PDB entry 6UVM | X-ray diffraction, 1.51 A resolution | chain A

# Chain A
Protein: Bromodomain-containing protein 4
Organism: Homo sapiens
Reference sequence: O60885 (BRD4_HUMAN), isoform O60885-3; numbering as in UniProt (aligned over 44-168)
Chain sequence (127 residues; numbered 42 to 168; the number before each row is that of its first residue):
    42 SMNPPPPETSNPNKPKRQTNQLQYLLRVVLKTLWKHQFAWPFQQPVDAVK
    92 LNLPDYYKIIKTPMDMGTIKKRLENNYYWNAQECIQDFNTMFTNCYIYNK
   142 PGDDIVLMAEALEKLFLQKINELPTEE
Sequence notes: expression tag (42-43)
Swiss-Prot annotation at these positions:
  - site: Asn140 (Acetylated histone binding)
  - cross-link: Lys99 (Glycyl lysine isopeptide (Lys-Gly) (interchain with G-Cter in SUMO2))
  - natural variant: Asp145 (D145G: Found in a patient with a neurodevelopmental syndrome; uncertain significance)
  - mutagenesis: Asn140 (N140A: Abolishes binding to acetylated histones)
Small-molecule neighbours: QJA (1-[(7S)-7-(thiophen-2-yl)-6,7-dihydro-1,4-thiazepin-4(5H)-yl]ethan-1-one): Trp81, Pro82, Phe83, Val87, Leu92, Leu94, Tyr97, Cys136, Tyr139, Asn140, Ile146, Met149
From the paper describing this entry:
  - binding site for QJA: Tyr97, Asn140

# Overview
Bound to chain A: compound QJA. From UniProt: one mutagenesis site. From the paper: a binding site for QJA at
Tyr97 and Asn140.
Chain A is Bromodomain-containing protein 4 (Homo sapiens); the structure, Cocrystal of BRD4(D1) with a methyl
carbamate thiazepane inhibitor, was determined by X-ray diffraction, deposited together with 6UVJ and 6UWX.
